Entry 6OVR (X-ray diffraction, 2.84 A resolution); this record covers chains C and I of the 9 polymer chains in the assembly.

[Chain C]
Name: DNA-directed RNA polymerase subunit beta
From: Thermus thermophilus (strain HB8 / ATCC 27634 / DSM 579)
Notes: EC 2.7.7.6
UniProtKB: Q8RQE9 (RPOB_THET8); numbering as in UniProt (aligned over 1-1119)
Amino-acid sequence (1119 residues; numbered 1 to 1119; the number before each row is that of its first residue):
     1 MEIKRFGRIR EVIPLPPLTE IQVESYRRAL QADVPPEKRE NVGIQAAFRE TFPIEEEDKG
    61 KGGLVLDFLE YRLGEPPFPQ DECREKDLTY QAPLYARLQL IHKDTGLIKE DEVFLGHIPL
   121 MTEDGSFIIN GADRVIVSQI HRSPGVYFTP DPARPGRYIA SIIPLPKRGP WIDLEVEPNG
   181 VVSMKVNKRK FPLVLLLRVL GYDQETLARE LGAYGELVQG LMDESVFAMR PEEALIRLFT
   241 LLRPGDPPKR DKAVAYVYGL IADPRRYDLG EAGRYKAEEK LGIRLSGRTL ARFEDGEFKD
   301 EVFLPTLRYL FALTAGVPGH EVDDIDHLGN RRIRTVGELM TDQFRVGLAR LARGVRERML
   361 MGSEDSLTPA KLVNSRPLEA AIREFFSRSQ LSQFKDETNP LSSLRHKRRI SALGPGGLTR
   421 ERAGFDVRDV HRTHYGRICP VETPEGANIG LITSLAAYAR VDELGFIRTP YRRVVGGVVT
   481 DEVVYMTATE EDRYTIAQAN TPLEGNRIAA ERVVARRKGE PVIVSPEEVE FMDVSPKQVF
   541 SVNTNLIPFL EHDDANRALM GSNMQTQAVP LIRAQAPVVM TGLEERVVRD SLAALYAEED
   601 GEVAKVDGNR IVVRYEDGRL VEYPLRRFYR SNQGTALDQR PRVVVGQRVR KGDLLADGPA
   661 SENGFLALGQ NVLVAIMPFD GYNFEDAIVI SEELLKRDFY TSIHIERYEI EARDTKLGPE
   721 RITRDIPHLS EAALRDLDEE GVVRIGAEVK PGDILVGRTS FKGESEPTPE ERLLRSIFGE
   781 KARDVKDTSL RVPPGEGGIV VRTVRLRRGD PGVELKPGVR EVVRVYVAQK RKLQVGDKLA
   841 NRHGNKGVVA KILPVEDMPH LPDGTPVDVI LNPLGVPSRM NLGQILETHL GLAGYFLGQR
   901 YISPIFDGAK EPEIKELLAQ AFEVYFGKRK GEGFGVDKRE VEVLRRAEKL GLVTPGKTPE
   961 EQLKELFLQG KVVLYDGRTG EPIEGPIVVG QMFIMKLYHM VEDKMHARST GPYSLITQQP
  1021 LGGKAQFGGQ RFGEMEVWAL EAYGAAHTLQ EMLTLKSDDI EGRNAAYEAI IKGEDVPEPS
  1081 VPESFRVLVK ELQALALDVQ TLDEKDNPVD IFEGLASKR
Disordered / not traced: 57-63, 421-424, 1119
Ligand contacts: pyrophosphate (POP): Asp686, Ser878, Arg879

[Chain I]
Molecule: 8-nt RNA strand
Sequence (8 nucleotides; row label = number of the first residue in the row):
     1 XGGGGGGG
Modified residues: GTP (guanosine-5'-triphosphate) at position 1
Bound ions: Mg2+: G8 (shared with 3 residues of chain D)

[Interface between chain C and chain I]
Pairs across the interface - 24 pairs, chain C then chain I:
  Lys188(C) - GTP_1(I)
  Gln390(C) - G4(I)  sugar contact
  Gln393(C) - G5(I)  base contact
  Phe394(C) - G5(I)  hydrogen bond to the base
  Asp396(C) - G5(I)  base contact
  His406(C) - G5(I)  base contact
  Arg409(C) - G5(I)  phosphate contact
  Arg409(C) - G6(I)  salt bridge to the phosphate
  Leu413(C) - G4(I)  base contact
  Thr419(C) - G3(I)  sugar contact
  Thr419(C) - G4(I)  base contact
  Arg420(C) - G3(I)  hydrogen bond to the sugar
  Arg420(C) - G4(I)  base contact
  Pro444(C) - G6(I)  phosphate contact
  Asn448(C) - G4(I)  base contact
  Asn448(C) - G5(I)  hydrogen bond to the phosphate
  Ile452(C) - G5(I)  sugar contact
  Gln567(C) - G6(I)  phosphate contact
  Gln567(C) - G7(I)  hydrogen bond to the phosphate
  Lys838(C) - G7(I)  hydrogen bond to the phosphate
  Lys838(C) - G8(I)  salt bridge to the phosphate
  Lys846(C) - G8(I)  salt bridge to the phosphate
  His999(C) - G6(I)  sugar contact
  His999(C) - G7(I)  sugar contact
Interface residues without a listed pair, chain C (18 interface residues in all): Lys395

[Overview]
18 residues of chain C and 7 residues of chain I are in contact, with 5 hydrogen bonds and 3 salt bridges.
Polar pairs include Phe394(C)-G5(I), Arg420(C)-G3(I) and Asn448(C)-G5(I). Chain C binds pyrophosphate.
Here chain C is DNA-directed RNA polymerase subunit beta (Thermus thermophilus (strain HB8 / ATCC 27634 / DSM
579)) and chain I is an 8-nt RNA strand. Entry 6OVR (X-ray crystal structure of a bacterial reiterative
transcription complex of pyrG promoter variant -1G) was determined by X-ray diffraction (same publication as
6OVY, 6OW3, 6OY5, 6OY6, 6OY7, 6P70 and 6P71).
